3SIP - chains E and D of the 6 polymer chains in the assembly; structure by X-ray diffraction, 3.50 A resolution.

Chain E:
Name: Apoptosis 1 inhibitor
Organism: Drosophila melanogaster
Notes: EC 6.3.2.-
UniProt: Q24306 (IAP1_DROME); residue numbers follow UniProt; this construct covers 31-145
Sequence (115 residues; numbered 31 to 145; the number before each row is that of its first residue):
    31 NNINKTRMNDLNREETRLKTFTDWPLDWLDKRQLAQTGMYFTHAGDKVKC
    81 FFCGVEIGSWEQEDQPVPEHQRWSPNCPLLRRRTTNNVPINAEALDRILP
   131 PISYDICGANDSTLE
Unresolved in the structure: 31-39, 140-145
Sequence notes: engineered mutation Ser89 (Cys in Q24306)
Ion coordination: Zn2+: Cys80, Cys83, His100, Cys107
From the paper describing this entry:
  - contacts within the chain: Arg47-Asn117 (hydrogen bond), Arg111-Asp135 (hydrogen bond)
  - mutagenesis - P105S, N117K: decreased binding to drICE (proposed by the authors, not directly observed)

Chain D:
Name: Caspase
Organism: Drosophila melanogaster
Notes: EC 3.4.22.-
UniProt: O01382 (ICE_DROME); residues 158-266 here correspond to UniProt positions 231-339 (UniProt number = residue number + 73)
Sequence (109 residues; row label = number of the first residue in the row):
   158 GDSSMSYKIPVHADFLIAYSTVPGFYSWRNTTRGSWFMQSLCAELAANGK
   208 RLDILTLLTFVCQRVAVDFESCTPDTPEMHQQKQIPCITTMLTRILRFSD
   258 KQLAPAGRV
Unresolved in the structure: 158-163, 264-266

How chain E and chain D interact:
Contacting residue pairs - 34 pairs, chain E then chain D:
  Gln101(E) - Arg190(D)
  Pro105(E) - Asp225(D)
  Pro105(E) - Phe226(D)  hydrophobic
  Asn106(E) - Asp225(D)  hydrogen bond (side chain-backbone)
  Asn106(E) - Phe226(D)
  Asn106(E) - Glu227(D)
  Arg111(E) - Asn187(D)
  Arg111(E) - Trp193(D)
  Arg111(E) - Glu227(D)
  Arg111(E) - Ser228(D)
  Arg113(E) - Cys229(D)
  Arg113(E) - His237(D)  hydrogen bond
  Ile132(E) - Thr188(D)
  Ile132(E) - Thr189(D)
  Ser133(E) - Asn187(D)
  Ser133(E) - Thr188(D)
  Ser133(E) - Thr189(D)
  Tyr134(E) - Arg186(D)
  Tyr134(E) - Asn187(D)
  Tyr134(E) - Thr188(D)  hydrogen bond (backbone-backbone)
  Asp135(E) - Trp185(D)
  Asp135(E) - Arg186(D)
  Asp135(E) - Asn187(D)
  Asp135(E) - Trp193(D)
  Asp135(E) - Ser228(D)
  Asp135(E) - Cys229(D)
  Asp135(E) - Thr230(D)
  Ile136(E) - Ser184(D)
  Ile136(E) - Trp185(D)
  Ile136(E) - Arg186(D)  hydrogen bond (backbone-backbone)
  Ile136(E) - Thr188(D)
  Cys137(E) - Tyr183(D)  hydrophobic
  Cys137(E) - Ser184(D)
  Cys137(E) - Met236(D)  hydrophobic
Interface features reported in the paper:
  - interface residues, chain E: Pro105(E), Tyr134(E)
  - interface residues, chain D: Tyr183(D), Trp185(D), Thr188(D)

Overview:
The interface between chain E and chain D involves 11 residues on one side and 17 on the other, with 4
hydrogen bonds. Polar contacts include Asn106(E)-Asp225(D), Arg113(E)-His237(D) and Tyr134(E)-Thr188(D). The
paper reports that P105S and N117K of chain E reduce binding to drICE; interface residues Pro105(E), Tyr134(E)
and Tyr183(D) among others.
Chain E is Apoptosis 1 inhibitor and chain D is Caspase, both from Drosophila melanogaster; the structure,
Crystal structure of drICE and dIAP1-BIR1 complex, was determined by X-ray diffraction, deposited together
with 3SIQ and 3SIR.
